PDB entry 6LXN | X-ray diffraction, 2.93 A resolution | chains C and A of the 4 polymer chains in the assembly

[Chain C]
Molecule: 27-nt DNA strand
Sequence (27 nucleotides; each row starts with the number of its first residue):
     1 AAATTTTACTTTTGGTTACATATTTTG

[Chain A]
Molecule: Transcriptional regulatory protein OmpR
Source organism: Escherichia coli
Reference sequence: A0A376JR14 (A0A376JR14_ECOLX); residues 2-105 here correspond to UniProt positions 126-229 (UniProt number = residue number + 124)
Amino-acid sequence (113 residues; numbered 1 to 113; the number before each row is that of its first residue):
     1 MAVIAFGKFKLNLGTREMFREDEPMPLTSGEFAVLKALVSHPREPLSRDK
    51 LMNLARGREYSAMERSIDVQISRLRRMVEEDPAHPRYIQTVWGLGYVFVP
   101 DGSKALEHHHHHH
Not modelled in the structure: 1, 112-113
Differences from the reference sequence: initiating methionine (1); expression tag (106-113)

[Chain C / chain A interface]
Pairs across the interface - 14 pairs, chain C then chain A:
  DT13(C) with Thr-28(A), phosphate contact
  DG14(C) with Thr-28(A), hydrogen bond to the phosphate; Ser-29(A), phosphate contact; Gly-30(A), hydrogen bond to the phosphate; Arg-73(A), base contact
  DG15(C) with Arg-56(A), salt bridge to the phosphate; Arg-58(A), salt bridge to the phosphate; Ser-66(A), phosphate contact; Arg-73(A), hydrogen bond to the base
  DT16(C) with Glu-64(A), phosphate contact; Val-69(A), base contact
  DT17(C) with Arg-65(A), base contact
  DT23(C) with Trp-92(A), sugar contact
  DT24(C) with Trp-92(A), sugar contact
Other interface residues (no listed pair), chain C (8 interface residues in all): DA18

[In short]
8 residues of chain C and 11 residues of chain A are in contact; the contacts include 3 hydrogen bonds and 2
salt bridges. Polar pairs include DG15(C)/Arg-73(A), DG14(C)/Thr-28(A) and DG14(C)/Gly-30(A).
Chain C is a 27-nt DNA strand and chain A is Transcriptional regulatory protein OmpR (Escherichia coli); the
structure, Crystal structure of C-terminal DNA-binding domain of Escherichia coli OmpR in complex with F1-DNA,
was determined by X-ray diffraction together with 6LXL and 6LXM from the same study.
